PDB entry 5IWW | X-ray diffraction, 2.65 A resolution | chains C and D of the 4 polymer chains in the assembly

Chain C:
Name: Multiple organellar RNA editing factor 9, chloroplastic
From: Arabidopsis thaliana
UniProt: Q9LPZ1 (MORF9_ARATH); residues 75-196 here = UniProt positions 75-196
Sequence (133 residues; row label = number of the first residue in the row):
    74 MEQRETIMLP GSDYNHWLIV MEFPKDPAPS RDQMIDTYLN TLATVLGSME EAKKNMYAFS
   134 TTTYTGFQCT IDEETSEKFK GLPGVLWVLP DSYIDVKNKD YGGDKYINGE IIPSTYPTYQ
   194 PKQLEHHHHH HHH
Disordered / not traced: 74-79, 188-206
Construct notes: initiating methionine (74); engineered mutation Ser85 (Cys in Q9LPZ1), Ser187 (Cys in Q9LPZ1); expression tag (197-206)

Chain D:
Name: PLS9-ppr
Sequence (347 residues; row label = number of the first residue in the row):
     1 HMELFAELRR QGVAPTVVTY NTLIDGLCKA GKLDEALKLF EEMVEKGIKP DEFTFSSVLK
    61 ACARLGALEL GKQIHGYVIK SGFEGNVVVY NALIDMYSKC GLLEEARKVF DEMPEKDVVT
   121 YNTLIDGLCK AGKLDEALKL FEEMVEKGIK PDEFTFSSVL KACARLGALE LGKQIHGYVI
   181 KSGFESNVVV YNALIDMYSK CGLLEEARKV FDEMPEKDVV TYNTLIDGLC KAGKLDEALK
   241 LFEEMVEKGI KPDEFTFSSV LKACARLGAL ELGKQIHGYV IKSGFESNVV VYNALIDMYS
   301 KCGLLEEARK VFDEMPEKDE LTYRRVVESY CRAKRFELEH HHHHHHH
Disordered / not traced: 1-14, 315-347

How chain C and chain D interact:
Contacting residue pairs (38):
  Ile80(C) - Leu33(D)  hydrophobic
  Ile80(C) - Asp34(D)
  Ile80(C) - Leu37(D)  hydrophobic
  Ile80(C) - Leu70(D)  hydrophobic
  Met81(C) - Gln73(D)
  Leu82(C) - Leu37(D)  hydrophobic
  Leu82(C) - Gln73(D)  hydrogen bond (backbone-side chain)
  Leu82(C) - Ile74(D)  hydrophobic
  Pro83(C) - Glu41(D)
  Ser85(C) - Gln73(D)
  Tyr87(C) - Glu69(D)  hydrogen bond
  Tyr87(C) - Gln73(D)  hydrogen bond
  Leu91(C) - Gly76(D)
  Leu91(C) - Lys80(D)
  Thr136(C) - Lys80(D)
  Thr136(C) - Gly82(D)
  Thr136(C) - Glu84(D)
  Tyr137(C) - Ile79(D)  hydrophobic
  Tyr137(C) - Lys80(D)
  Gln141(C) - Lys80(D)
  Leu159(C) - Lys108(D)  hydrogen bond (backbone-side chain)
  Leu159(C) - Glu112(D)
  Trp160(C) - His75(D)
  Trp160(C) - Glu105(D)
  Trp160(C) - Lys108(D)
  Trp160(C) - Val109(D)  hydrophobic
  Trp160(C) - Glu112(D)  hydrogen bond
  Leu162(C) - Lys72(D)
  Leu162(C) - His75(D)
  Leu162(C) - Gly76(D)
  Leu162(C) - Tyr97(D)
  Pro163(C) - Gln73(D)
  Asp164(C) - Lys80(D)  salt bridge
  Ser165(C) - Tyr77(D)
  Ser165(C) - Lys80(D)  hydrogen bond (backbone-side chain)
  Tyr166(C) - Tyr77(D)
  Lys170(C) - Glu45(D)
  Tyr174(C) - Lys80(D)  hydrogen bond (backbone-side chain)
Also at the interface, not in a pair above, chain C (23 interface residues in all): Val93, Lys153, Val161, Ile167
Also at the interface, not in a pair above, chain D (23 interface residues in all): Val44

In short:
The chain C/chain D interface involves 23 residues from each chain, with 7 hydrogen bonds and 1 salt bridge.
Polar contacts include Asp164(C)-Lys80(D), Leu82(C)-Gln73(D) and Tyr87(C)-Glu69(D).
Chain C is Multiple organellar RNA editing factor 9, chloroplastic (Arabidopsis thaliana) and chain D is
PLS9-ppr; the structure, Crystal structure of RNA editing factor of designer PLS-type PPR/9R protein in
complex with MORF9/RIP9, was determined by X-ray diffraction (same publication as 5GI0 and 5IZW).
